5SYZ - chains A and C; structure by X-ray diffraction, 1.93 A resolution.

Chain A:
Protein: Nuclear receptor subfamily 5 group A member 2
From: Homo sapiens
UniProtKB: O00482 (NR5A2_HUMAN); residue numbers follow UniProt; this construct covers 297-538
Chain sequence (242 residues; each row starts with the number of its first residue):
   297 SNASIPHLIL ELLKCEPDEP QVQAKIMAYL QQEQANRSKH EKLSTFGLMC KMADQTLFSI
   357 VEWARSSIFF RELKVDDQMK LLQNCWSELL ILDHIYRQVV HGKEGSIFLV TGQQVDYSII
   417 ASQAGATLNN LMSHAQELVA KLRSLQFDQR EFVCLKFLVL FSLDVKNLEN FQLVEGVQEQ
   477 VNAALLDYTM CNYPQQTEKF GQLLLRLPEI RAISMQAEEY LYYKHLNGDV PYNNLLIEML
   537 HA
Disordered / not traced: 297-299, 528-529
Sequence notes: conflict Asn298 (Pro in O00482)
UniProt features mapped onto this chain:
  - region: Tyr528 to Ala538 (AF-2)
  - binding site (a phospholipid derivative): Gly421 to Leu424, Tyr516, Lys520
Ligand contacts: 71W ((1S,3aR,6aR)-5-hexyl-4-phenyl-3a-(1-phenylethenyl)-1,2,3,3a,6,6a-hexahydropentalen-1-ol): Thr341, Phe342, Met345, Cys346, Met348, Ala349, Leu386, Ile387, His390, Leu405, Ile416, Ala420, Leu424, Leu427, Met428, Ala431, Ile509, Leu517
Reported in the primary citation:
  - binding site for 71W: Thr352, His390, Val406
  - mutagenesis - T352V: abolished stability in response to 71W
  - mutagenesis - T352V: decreased binding to 71W (from molecular simulation)
  - mutagenesis - T352V: unchanged stability in response to DLPC
  - mutagenesis - H390A: abolished signaling in response to GSK8470
  - mutagenesis - T352V: decreased signaling in response to GSK8470

Chain C:
Protein: Nuclear receptor coactivator 2
Notes: fragment: UNP Rresidues 740-754
UniProtKB: Q15596 (NCOA2_HUMAN); numbering as in UniProt (aligned over 740-754)
Chain sequence (15 residues; row label = number of the first residue in the row):
   740 KENALLRYLL DKDDT
Disordered / not traced: 740-741, 753-754

How chain A and chain C interact:
Contacting residue pairs - 21 pairs, chain A then chain C:
  Phe354(A) - Leu748(C)  hydrophobic
  Val357(A) - Leu745(C)  hydrophobic
  Val357(A) - Leu748(C)  hydrophobic
  Arg361(A) - Leu748(C)  hydrogen bond (side chain-backbone)
  Arg361(A) - Leu749(C)  hydrogen bond (side chain-backbone)
  Arg361(A) - Lys751(C)  hydrogen bond (side chain-backbone)
  Val371(A) - Asp750(C)
  Asp372(A) - Arg746(C)  salt bridge
  Gln374(A) - Leu749(C)
  Met375(A) - Asn742(C)
  Met375(A) - Leu745(C)
  Met375(A) - Arg746(C)
  Met375(A) - Leu749(C)  hydrophobic
  Gln379(A) - Asn742(C)
  Gln379(A) - Leu745(C)
  Leu531(A) - Leu744(C)  hydrophobic
  Leu531(A) - Leu748(C)  hydrophobic
  Glu534(A) - Asn742(C)
  Glu534(A) - Leu744(C)
  Met535(A) - Asn742(C)
  Ala538(A) - Asn742(C)
Other interface residues (no listed pair), chain A (15 interface residues in all): Phe366, Leu378, Asn530
Other interface residues (no listed pair), chain C (9 interface residues in all): Ala743

Summary:
Chain A and chain C form an interface of 15 and 9 residues respectively, with 3 hydrogen bonds and 1 salt
bridge. Polar pairs include Asp372(A)-Arg746(C), Arg361(A)-Leu748(C) and Arg361(A)-Leu749(C). From the paper:
a binding site for 71W at Thr352(A), His390(A) and Val406(A); T352V of chain A abolishes stability in response
to 71W.
Chain A is Nuclear receptor subfamily 5 group A member 2 (Homo sapiens) and chain C is Nuclear receptor
coactivator 2; the structure, Human Liver Receptor Homologue-1 (LRH-1) Bound to a RJW100 stereoisomer and a
Fragment of TIF-2, was determined by X-ray diffraction, deposited together with 5L11.
